4PZ9 - chains A and B; structure by X-ray diffraction, 1.94 A resolution.

Chain A (and B):
Protein: Glucosyl-3-phosphoglycerate phosphatase
Source organism: Mycobacterium tuberculosis
Notes: EC 3.1.3.-, 3.1.3.70; chain B of this document is another copy of the same molecule, construct and numbering; everything in this record applies to it too
UniProt: P9WIC6 (GPGP_MYCTO); residue numbers follow UniProt; this construct covers 1-223
Chain sequence (223 residues; numbered 1 to 223; the number before each row is that of its first residue):
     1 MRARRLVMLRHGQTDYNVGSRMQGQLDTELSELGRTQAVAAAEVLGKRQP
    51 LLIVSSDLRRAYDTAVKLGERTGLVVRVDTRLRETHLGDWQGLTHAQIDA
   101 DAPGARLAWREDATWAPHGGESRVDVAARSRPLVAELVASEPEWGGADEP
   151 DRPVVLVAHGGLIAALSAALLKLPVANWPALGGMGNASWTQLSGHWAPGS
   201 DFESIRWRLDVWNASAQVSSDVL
Disordered / not traced: 1, 197-198, 216-223 (chain B: 1-2, 17-19, 197-199, 217-223)
UniProt features mapped onto this chain:
  - active site: His11 (Tele-phosphohistidine intermediate), Glu84 (Proton donor/acceptor)
  - binding site (substrate): Arg10, Arg60, His159
From the paper describing this entry:
  - mutagenesis - R10A, T14A, R60A, H159A, L209E: abolished catalytic activity
  - self-association interface (contacts with another copy of this molecule); pairs are residue here / residue on that copy: Arg110-Arg208 (pi stacking), Glu111-Arg206 (salt bridge), Leu209
  - specificity-determining residues: Asp15, Gly19, Ser20 (by similarity / conservation)
  - catalytic residues: Arg10, His11, Asn17, Gln23, Arg60, Glu84, His159, Gly160 (proposed by the authors, not directly observed)
  - mutagenesis - N17A, Q23A, E84Q: decreased catalytic activity

Chain A / chain B interface:
Contacting residue pairs (33; chain A residue first):
  Arg110(A) with Arg208(B)
  Glu111(A) with Arg206(B), salt bridge; Arg208(B), salt bridge
  Leu171(A) with Ala180(B), hydrophobic
  Lys172(A) with Asn177(B)
  Pro174(A) with Asn177(B)
  Asn177(A) with Lys172(B), hydrogen bond (side chain-backbone); Pro174(B)
  Ala180(A) with Leu171(B); Arg208(B); Leu209(B), hydrogen bond (backbone-backbone)
  Gly182(A) with Leu209(B), hydrogen bond (backbone-backbone)
  Gly183(A) with Asp210(B)
  Arg206(A) with Glu111(B), salt bridge
  Arg208(A) with Arg110(B); Glu111(B), salt bridge; Pro179(B); Ala180(B)
  Leu209(A) with Ala180(B), hydrogen bond (backbone-backbone); Leu181(B); Gly182(B), hydrogen bond (backbone-backbone); Leu209(B), hydrophobic; Trp212(B)
  Asp210(A) with Trp212(B); Asn213(B), hydrogen bond (backbone-side chain)
  Val211(A) with Trp212(B); Asn213(B)
  Trp212(A) with Leu209(B), hydrogen bond (side chain-backbone); Asp210(B), hydrogen bond (side chain-backbone); Val211(B); Trp212(B), hydrogen bond (backbone-backbone)
  Asn213(A) with Asp210(B), hydrogen bond (side chain-backbone); Val211(B)
Interface residues without a listed pair, chain A (19 interface residues in all): Leu173, Pro179, Leu181
Interface residues without a listed pair, chain B (19 interface residues in all): Leu173, Trp207
Interface features reported in the paper:
  - hot spots on chain A (mutagenesis) - L209E: abolished binding to another copy of this molecule

Summary:
The chain A/chain B interface involves 19 residues from each chain, with 10 hydrogen bonds and 4 salt bridges.
Polar pairs include Glu111(A)-Arg206(B), Glu111(A)-Arg208(B) and Asn177(A)-Lys172(B). The paper reports
catalytic residues Arg10(A), His11(A) and Asn17(A) among others; R10A, T14A and R60A of chain A, among others,
abolish catalytic activity; 8 substitutions were tested in all.
Both chains are Glucosyl-3-phosphoglycerate phosphatase (Mycobacterium tuberculosis). Entry 4PZ9 (The native
structure of mycobacterial glucosyl-3-phosphoglycerate phosphatase Rv2419c) was determined by X-ray
diffraction, deposited together with 4PZA and 4QIH.
